Entry 9BF5 (electron microscopy, 3.07 A resolution); this record covers chains A and C of the 4 polymer chains in the assembly.

Chain A:
Molecule: ssDNA1
Sequence (14 nucleotides; each row starts with the number of its first residue):
    11 GTGAGGAGTC CATG

Chain C:
Name: Helicase/UvrB N-terminal domain-containing protein
Source organism: Vibrio cholerae
Reference sequence: B9TSM3 (B9TSM3_VIBCL); residues 1-1190 here correspond to UniProt positions 31-1220 (UniProt number = residue number + 30)
Sequence (1190 residues; row label = number of the first residue in the row):
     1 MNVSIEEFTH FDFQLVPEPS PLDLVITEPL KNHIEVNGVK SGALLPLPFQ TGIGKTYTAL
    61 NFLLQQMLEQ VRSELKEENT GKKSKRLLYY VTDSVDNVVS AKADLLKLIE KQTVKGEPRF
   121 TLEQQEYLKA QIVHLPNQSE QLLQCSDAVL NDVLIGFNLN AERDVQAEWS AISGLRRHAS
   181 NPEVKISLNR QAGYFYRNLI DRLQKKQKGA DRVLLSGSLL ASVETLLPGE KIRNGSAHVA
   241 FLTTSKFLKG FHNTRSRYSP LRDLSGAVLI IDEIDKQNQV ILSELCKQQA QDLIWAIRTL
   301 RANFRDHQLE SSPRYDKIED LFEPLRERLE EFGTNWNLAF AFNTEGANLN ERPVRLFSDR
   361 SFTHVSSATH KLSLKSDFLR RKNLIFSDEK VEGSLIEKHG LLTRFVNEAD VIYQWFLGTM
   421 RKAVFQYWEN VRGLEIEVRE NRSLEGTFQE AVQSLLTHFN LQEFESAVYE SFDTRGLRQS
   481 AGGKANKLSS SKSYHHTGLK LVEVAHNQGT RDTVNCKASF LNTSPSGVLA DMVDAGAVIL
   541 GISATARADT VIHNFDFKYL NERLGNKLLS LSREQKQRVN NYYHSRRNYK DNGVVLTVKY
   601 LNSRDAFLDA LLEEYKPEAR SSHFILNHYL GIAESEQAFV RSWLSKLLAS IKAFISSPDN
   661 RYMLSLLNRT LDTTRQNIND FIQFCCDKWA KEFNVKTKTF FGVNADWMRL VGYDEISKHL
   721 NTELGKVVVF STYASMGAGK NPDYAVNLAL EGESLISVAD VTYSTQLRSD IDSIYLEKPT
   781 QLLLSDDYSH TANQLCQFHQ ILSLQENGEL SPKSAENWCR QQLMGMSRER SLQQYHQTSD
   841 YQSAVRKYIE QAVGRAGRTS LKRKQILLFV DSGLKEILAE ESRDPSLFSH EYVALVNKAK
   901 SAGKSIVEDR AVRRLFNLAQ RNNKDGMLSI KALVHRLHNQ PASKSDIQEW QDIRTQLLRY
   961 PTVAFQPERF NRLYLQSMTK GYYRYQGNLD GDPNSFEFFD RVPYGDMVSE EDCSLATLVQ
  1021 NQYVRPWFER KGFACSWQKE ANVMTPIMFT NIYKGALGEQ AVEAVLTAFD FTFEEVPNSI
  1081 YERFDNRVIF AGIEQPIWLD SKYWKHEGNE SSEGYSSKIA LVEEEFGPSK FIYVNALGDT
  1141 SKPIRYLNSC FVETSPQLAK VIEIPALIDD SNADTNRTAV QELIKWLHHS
Sequence notes: conflict Pro29 (Ser59 in B9TSM3)
What the authors report for this chain:
  - binding site for ssDNA1 (chain A): Tyr194, Phe639, Arg669, Thr780, Gln781
  - mutagenesis - E273A: decreased catalytic activity

Chain A / chain C interface:
Pairs across the interface (38; chain A residue first):
  DG13(A) with Ser827(C), hydrogen bond to the base; Glu829(C), base contact; Gln833(C), sugar contact
  DA14(A) with Glu829(C), sugar contact; Leu832(C), phosphate contact
  DG15(A) with Glu636(C), base contact; Phe639(C), sugar contact; Gln781(C), hydrogen bond to the phosphate; Leu832(C), phosphate contact
  DG16(A) with Asn668(C), sugar contact; Arg669(C), salt bridge to the phosphate; Thr780(C), phosphate contact; Gln781(C), hydrogen bond to the base; Ser785(C), base contact; Arg828(C), hydrogen bond to the base
  DA17(A) with Arg669(C), phosphate contact; Thr670(C), hydrogen bond to the phosphate
  DG18(A) with Ala705(C), phosphate contact; Ala734(C), sugar contact; Ser735(C), phosphate contact; Asp787(C), hydrogen bond to the base
  DT19(A) with Asp787(C), base contact
  DC20(A) with Ser94(C), phosphate contact; Ser245(C), hydrogen bond to the sugar
  DC21(A) with Asn137(C), hydrogen bond to the phosphate; Thr243(C), phosphate contact; Ser245(C), sugar contact; Lys249(C), hydrogen bond to the sugar
  DA22(A) with Asn137(C), phosphate contact; Gln138(C), phosphate contact; Lys246(C), phosphate contact; Arg257(C), salt bridge to the phosphate
  DT23(A) with Gln138(C), phosphate contact; Gly193(C), base contact; Tyr194(C), sugar contact
  DG24(A) with Arg190(C), base contact; Tyr194(C), stacking on the base; Arg197(C), salt bridge to the phosphate
Also at the interface, not in a pair above, chain C (36 interface residues in all): Asp93, Val95, Gln191, Arg675, Asn704, Ala738, His836

Overview:
Chain A and chain C form an interface of 12 and 36 residues respectively, with 9 hydrogen bonds, 3 salt
bridges and 1 aromatic stacking contact. Polar pairs include DG13(A)-Ser827(C), DG16(A)-Gln781(C) and
DG16(A)-Arg828(C). From the paper: a binding site for ssDNA1 (chain A) at Tyr194(C), Phe639(C) and Arg669(C)
among others; E273A of chain C reduces catalytic activity.
Chain A is ssDNA1 and chain C is Helicase/UvrB N-terminal domain-containing protein (Vibrio cholerae); the
structure, Structure of V. cholerae DdmD in complex with ssDNA, was determined by electron microscopy,
deposited together with 9BGK, 9BF1 and 9C6Q.
